PDB entry 7BUD | electron microscopy, 4.50 A resolution (low resolution: residue-level contacts below are approximate; hydrogen-bond / salt-bridge calls are withheld) | chains B and L of the 10 polymer chains in the assembly

== Chain B ==
Protein: Dengue virus serotype 2 E protein
Organism: Dengue virus 2
Sequence (495 residues; numbered 1 to 495; the number before each row is that of its first residue):
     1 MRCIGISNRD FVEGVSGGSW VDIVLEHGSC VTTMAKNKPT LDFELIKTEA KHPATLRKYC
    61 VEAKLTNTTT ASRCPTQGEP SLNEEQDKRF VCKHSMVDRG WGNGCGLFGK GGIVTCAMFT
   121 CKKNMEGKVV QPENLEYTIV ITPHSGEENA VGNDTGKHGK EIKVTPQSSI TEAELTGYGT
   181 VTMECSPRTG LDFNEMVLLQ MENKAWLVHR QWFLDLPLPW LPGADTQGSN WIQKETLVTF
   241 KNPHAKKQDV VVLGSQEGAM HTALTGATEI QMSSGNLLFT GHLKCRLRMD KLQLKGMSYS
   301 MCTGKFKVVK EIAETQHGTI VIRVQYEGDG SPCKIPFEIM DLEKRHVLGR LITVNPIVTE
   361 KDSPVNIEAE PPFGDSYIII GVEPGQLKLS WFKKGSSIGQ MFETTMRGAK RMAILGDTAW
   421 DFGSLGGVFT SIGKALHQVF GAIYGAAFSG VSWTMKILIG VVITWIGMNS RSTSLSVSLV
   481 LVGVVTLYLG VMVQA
Glycans and other covalent adducts: N-acetylglucosamine (NAG) linked to Asn67, Asn153

== Chain L ==
Protein: SIgN-3C Fab light chain
Organism: Homo sapiens
Notes: antibody fragment or engineered binder
Sequence (107 residues; numbered 1 to 107; the number before each row is that of its first residue):
     1 DIQLTQSPSS LSASVGDRVT FTCQASQDIR KYLNWYQQKP GKAPKLLIYD ASNLKTGVPS
    61 RFSGSGSGTD FTFTISSLQP EDVATYYCQQ FDDLPITFGQ GTRLQIK
Disulfides: Cys23-Cys88

== Chain B / chain L interface ==
Contacting residue pairs (5):
  His52(B) - Arg30(L)
  His52(B) - Asp92(L)
  His52(B) - Asp93(L)
  Asn134(B) - Arg30(L)
  Ser274(B) - Gln27(L)
Interface residues without a listed pair, chain B (4 interface residues in all): Lys51
Interface residues without a listed pair, chain L (5 interface residues in all): Asp28

== In short ==
Chain B and chain L form an interface of 4 and 5 residues respectively.
Chain B is Dengue virus serotype 2 E protein (Dengue virus 2) and chain L is SIgN-3C Fab light chain (Homo
sapiens); the structure, Cryo-EM structure of Dengue virus serotype 2 complexed with Fab SIgN-3C at pH 8.0,
was determined by electron microscopy together with 7BU8, 7BUA, 7BUB, 7BUE and 7BUF from the same study.
